Entry 8IMM (electron microscopy, 2.76 A resolution); this record covers chains 3 and W of the 41 polymer chains in the assembly.

[Chain 3]
Name: CpcJ
Source organism: Anthocerotibacter panamensis
Sequence (531 residues; row label = number of the first residue in the row):
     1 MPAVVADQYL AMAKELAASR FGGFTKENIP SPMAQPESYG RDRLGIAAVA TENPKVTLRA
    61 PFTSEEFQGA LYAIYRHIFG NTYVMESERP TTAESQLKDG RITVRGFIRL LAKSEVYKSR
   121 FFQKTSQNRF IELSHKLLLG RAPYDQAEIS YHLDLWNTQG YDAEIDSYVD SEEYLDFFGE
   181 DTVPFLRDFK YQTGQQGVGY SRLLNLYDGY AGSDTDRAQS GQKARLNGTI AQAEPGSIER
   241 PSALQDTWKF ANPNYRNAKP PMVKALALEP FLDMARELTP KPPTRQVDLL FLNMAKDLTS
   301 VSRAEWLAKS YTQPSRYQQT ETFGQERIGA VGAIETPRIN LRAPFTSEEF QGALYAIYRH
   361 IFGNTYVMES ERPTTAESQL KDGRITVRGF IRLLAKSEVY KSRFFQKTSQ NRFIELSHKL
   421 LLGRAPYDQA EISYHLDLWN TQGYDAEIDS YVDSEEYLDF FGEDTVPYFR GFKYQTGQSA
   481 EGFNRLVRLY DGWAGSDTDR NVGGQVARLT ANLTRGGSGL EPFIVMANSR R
Unresolved in the structure: 271-286
Small-molecule neighbours:
  - phycocyanobilin (CYC), molecule 1: G40, F189, K190, Y191, Q195, Q196, G197, Y200
  - phycocyanobilin (CYC), molecule 2: R76, N81, T82, Y83, Y210, A211, S213, T215, R217
  - phycocyanobilin (CYC), molecule 3: T92, S95, Q96, K98, D99, R101
  - phycocyanobilin (CYC), molecule 4: S126, Q127, N128, Q146, I149, S150, L153, W156
  - phycocyanobilin (CYC), molecule 5: F323, G324, Q325, F472, K473, Y474, Q478, S479, A480, F483
  - phycocyanobilin (CYC), molecule 6: R359, N364, T365, Y366, W493, A494, S496, T498, R500
  - phycocyanobilin (CYC), molecule 7: T375, S378, Q379, K381, D382, R384
  - phycocyanobilin (CYC), molecule 8: S409, Q410, N411, Q429, I432, S433, L436, W439

[Chain W]
Name: CpcB
Source organism: Anthocerotibacter panamensis
Sequence (172 residues; row label = number of the first residue in the row):
     1 MNDVFTRAIA QADLKGSFLL ESDLDKLASF AKEGVKRLDA VAALTNNAPA IISDAAHKLF
    61 AEQQELIQPG GNAYPHRRMA ACLRDMEIIL RYVSYALLAG DASVLDDRCL NGLRETYNAL
   121 GTPTQSVARA VQLMKDAAMV HLKSTANVTV GDCSSLYSEA ATYFDKAAAS IA
Small-molecule neighbours:
  - phycocyanobilin (CYC), molecule 1: V35, K36, L38, D39, A42, L142, K143, S144, T145, V148, T149, V150, G151, D152, C153, Y157
  - phycocyanobilin (CYC), molecule 2: H57, I67, Y74, P75, H76, M79
  - phycocyanobilin (CYC), molecule 3: L59, L66, N72, A73, R77, R78, A81, C82, R84, D85, M86, I88, I89, Y92, R108, C109, L113, T116, Y117, L120, T122, P123, S126, V127, A130

[Interface between chain 3 and chain W]
Pairs across the interface - 58 pairs, chain 3 then chain W:
  S310(3) - Q68(W)
  Y311(3) - Q64(W)
  Y311(3) - Q68(W)
  Y311(3) - P69(W)
  Q313(3) - Q68(W)
  P314(3) - Q68(W)
  P314(3) - P69(W)
  S315(3) - E65(W)  hydrogen bond
  S315(3) - Q68(W)
  S315(3) - P69(W)  hydrogen bond (backbone-backbone)
  S315(3) - G70(W)
  S315(3) - G71(W)  hydrogen bond (side chain-backbone)
  R316(3) - E65(W)  hydrogen bond (backbone-side chain)
  Y317(3) - E65(W)
  Y317(3) - G70(W)
  Y317(3) - G71(W)
  Y317(3) - P123(W)
  Q319(3) - G70(W)  hydrogen bond (backbone-backbone)
  Q319(3) - N72(W)
  Q319(3) - R78(W)  hydrogen bond
  Q319(3) - G121(W)  hydrogen bond (side chain-backbone)
  T320(3) - R78(W)  hydrogen bond (backbone-side chain)
  E321(3) - R77(W)  salt bridge
  F323(3) - L120(W)
  G324(3) - L120(W)
  Q325(3) - R77(W)
  R327(3) - N118(W)  hydrogen bond (side chain-backbone)
  R327(3) - A119(W)  hydrogen bond (side chain-backbone)
  R327(3) - L120(W)
  R327(3) - G121(W)
  Y427(3) - R108(W)
  K473(3) - R77(W)
  Y474(3) - R84(W)
  Y474(3) - I88(W)
  Y474(3) - R91(W)  hydrogen bond
  G477(3) - R108(W)
  Q478(3) - Y92(W)
  Q478(3) - R108(W)
  S479(3) - D107(W)
  S479(3) - R108(W)
  A480(3) - C109(W)
  A480(3) - G112(W)
  A480(3) - T116(W)  hydrogen bond (backbone-side chain)
  E481(3) - G112(W)
  F483(3) - T116(W)
  F483(3) - L120(W)  hydrophobic
  N484(3) - G112(W)
  N484(3) - E115(W)  hydrogen bond
  N484(3) - T116(W)  hydrogen bond
  G516(3) - N111(W)
  E521(3) - N111(W)
  I524(3) - R114(W)
  I524(3) - A169(W)
  I524(3) - S170(W)
  I524(3) - A172(W)
  V525(3) - A169(W)  hydrophobic
  N528(3) - A169(W)  hydrogen bond (side chain-backbone)
  N528(3) - A172(W)  hydrogen bond (side chain-backbone)
Also at the interface, not in a pair above, chain 3 (33 interface residues in all): T312, Q318, I328, D428
Also at the interface, not in a pair above, chain W (33 interface residues in all): L66, P75, L113, A168

[Overview]
Chain 3 and chain W each contribute 33 residues to their interface, with 16 hydrogen bonds and 1 salt bridge.
Polar pairs include E321(3)-R77(W), S315(3)-E65(W) and S315(3)-G71(W). One phycocyanobilin molecule is bound
between chain 3 and chain W. Chain 3 binds 8 copies of phycocyanobilin.
Chain 3 is CpcJ and chain W is CpcB, both from Anthocerotibacter panamensis; the structure, Rs2'I-Rs2'II,
Rs1'I-Rs1'II, Rb'I-Rb'II cylinder in cyanobacterial phycobilisome from Anthocerotibacter panamensis (Cluster
E), was determined by electron microscopy (same publication as 8IMI, 8IMJ, 8IMK, 8IML, 8IMN and 8IMO).
